8IBW - chains B and C of the 4 polymer chains in the assembly; structure by electron microscopy, 3.60 A resolution.

== Chain B ==
Molecule: 60-nt DNA strand
From: Bombyx mori
Sequence (60 nucleotides; each row starts with the number of its first residue):
     1 GACGAGGCAT TTGGCTACCT TAAGAGAGTC ATAGTTACTC CCGCCGTTTA CCCGCGCTTG
Not modelled in the structure: 1-17

== Chain C ==
Protein: Reverse transcriptase-like protein
From: Bombyx mori
Reference sequence: V9H052 (V9H052_BOMMO); residues 1-1114 here = UniProt positions 1-1114
Chain sequence (1114 residues; row label = number of the first residue in the row):
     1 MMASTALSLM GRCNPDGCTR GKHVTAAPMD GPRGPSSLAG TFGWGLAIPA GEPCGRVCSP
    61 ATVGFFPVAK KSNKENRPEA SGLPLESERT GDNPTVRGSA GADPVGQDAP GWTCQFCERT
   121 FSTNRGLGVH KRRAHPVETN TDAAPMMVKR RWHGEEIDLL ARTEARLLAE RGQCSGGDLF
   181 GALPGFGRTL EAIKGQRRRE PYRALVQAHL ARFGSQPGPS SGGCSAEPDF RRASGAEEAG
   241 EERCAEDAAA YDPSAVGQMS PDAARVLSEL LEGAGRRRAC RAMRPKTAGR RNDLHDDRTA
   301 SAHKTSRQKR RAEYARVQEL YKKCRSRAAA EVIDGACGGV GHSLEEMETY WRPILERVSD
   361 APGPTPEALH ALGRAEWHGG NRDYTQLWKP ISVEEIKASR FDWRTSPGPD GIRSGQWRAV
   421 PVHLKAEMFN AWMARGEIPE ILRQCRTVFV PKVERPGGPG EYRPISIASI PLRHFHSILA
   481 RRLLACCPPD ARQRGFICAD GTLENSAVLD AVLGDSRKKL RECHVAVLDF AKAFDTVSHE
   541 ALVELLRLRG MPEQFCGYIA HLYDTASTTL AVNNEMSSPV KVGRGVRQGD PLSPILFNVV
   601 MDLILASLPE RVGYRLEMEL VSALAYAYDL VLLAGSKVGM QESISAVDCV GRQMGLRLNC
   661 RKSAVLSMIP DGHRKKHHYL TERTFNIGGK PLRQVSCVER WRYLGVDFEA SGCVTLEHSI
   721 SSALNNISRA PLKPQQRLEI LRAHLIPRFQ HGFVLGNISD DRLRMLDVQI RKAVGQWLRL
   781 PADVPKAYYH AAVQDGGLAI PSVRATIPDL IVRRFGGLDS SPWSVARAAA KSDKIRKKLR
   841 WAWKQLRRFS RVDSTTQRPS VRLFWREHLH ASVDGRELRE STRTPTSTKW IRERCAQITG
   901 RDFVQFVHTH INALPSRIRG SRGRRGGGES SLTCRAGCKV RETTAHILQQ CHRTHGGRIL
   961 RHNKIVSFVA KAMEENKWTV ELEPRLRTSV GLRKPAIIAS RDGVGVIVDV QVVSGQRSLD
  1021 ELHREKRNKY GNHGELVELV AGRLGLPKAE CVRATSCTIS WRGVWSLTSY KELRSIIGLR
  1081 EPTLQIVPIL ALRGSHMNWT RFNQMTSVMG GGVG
Not modelled in the structure: 1-110, 216-259, 284-304, 375-384, 1108-1114
Construct notes: conflict Tyr628 (Asp in V9H052), Ala996 (Asp in V9H052)
Metal / ion sites: Zn2+ site 1: Cys114, Cys117, His130, His135; Zn2+ site 2: Cys934, Cys938, His946, Cys951
What the authors report for this chain:
  - binding site for the 60-nt DNA strand (chain B): Arg151, Lys675

== How chain B and chain C interact ==
Residue-residue contacts - 23 pairs, chain B then chain C:
  DT36(B) - Lys837(C)  salt bridge to the phosphate
  DC38(B) - Arg132(C)  phosphate contact
  DC38(B) - Arg517(C)  salt bridge to the phosphate
  DT39(B) - Arg132(C)  salt bridge to the phosphate
  DT39(B) - Lys676(C)  salt bridge to the phosphate
  DC40(B) - Asn124(C)  sugar contact
  DC40(B) - Gly128(C)  phosphate contact
  DC40(B) - Lys676(C)  salt bridge to the phosphate
  DG46(B) - Arg151(C)  hydrogen bond to the base
  DT47(B) - Arg151(C)  sugar contact
  DT48(B) - Lys149(C)  hydrogen bond to the base
  DT48(B) - Arg150(C)  sugar contact
  DT48(B) - Arg151(C)  phosphate contact
  DT48(B) - Trp152(C)  hydrogen bond to the phosphate
  DT49(B) - Arg150(C)  phosphate contact
  DT49(B) - Trp152(C)  hydrogen bond to the phosphate
  DT49(B) - Arg188(C)  salt bridge to the phosphate
  DT49(B) - Glu191(C)  sugar contact
  DT49(B) - Ala192(C)  phosphate contact
  DT49(B) - Gly195(C)  base contact
  DA50(B) - Thr189(C)  hydrogen bond to the phosphate
  DA50(B) - Glu191(C)  hydrogen bond to the base
  DC51(B) - Glu191(C)  hydrogen bond to the base
Also at the interface, not in a pair above, chain B (12 interface residues in all): DT35, DG43
Also at the interface, not in a pair above, chain C (23 interface residues in all): Arg125, Val129, Val148, Gln196, Arg199, His673, Lys675, His677

== Overview ==
Chain B and chain C form an interface of 12 and 23 residues respectively; the contacts include 7 hydrogen
bonds and 6 salt bridges. Among the polar pairs are DG46(B)-Arg151(C), DT48(B)-Lys149(C) and
DA50(B)-Glu191(C). From the paper: a binding site for the 60-nt DNA strand (chain B) at Arg151(C) and
Lys675(C).
Chain B is a 60-nt DNA strand and chain C is Reverse transcriptase-like protein, both from Bombyx mori; the
structure, Structure of R2 with 3'UTR and DNA in binding state, was determined by electron microscopy,
deposited together with 8IBX, 8IBY and 8IBZ.
